PDB entry 5LAJ | X-ray diffraction, 2.90 A resolution | chains C and D of the 28 polymer chains in the assembly

== Chain C ==
Name: Proteasome subunit alpha type-4
Organism: Saccharomyces cerevisiae (strain ATCC 204508 / S288c)
Notes: EC 3.4.25.1
UniProtKB: P40303 (PSA4_YEAST); residues -1 to 252 here correspond to UniProt positions 1-254 (UniProt number = residue number + 2)
Sequence (254 residues; numbered -1 to 252; the number before each row is that of its first residue; numbers below 1 keep their minus sign (Met-1 is residue -1)):
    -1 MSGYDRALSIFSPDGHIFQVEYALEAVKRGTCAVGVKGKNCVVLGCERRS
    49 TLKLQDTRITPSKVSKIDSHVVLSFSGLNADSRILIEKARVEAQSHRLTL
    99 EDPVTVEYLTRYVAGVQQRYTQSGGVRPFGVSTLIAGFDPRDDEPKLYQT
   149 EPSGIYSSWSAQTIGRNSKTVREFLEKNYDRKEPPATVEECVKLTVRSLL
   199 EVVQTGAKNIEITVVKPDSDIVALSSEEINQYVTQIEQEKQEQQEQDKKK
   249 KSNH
Unresolved in the structure: -1 to 0, 241-252
UniProt features mapped onto this chain:
  - modified residue: Thr58 (Phosphothreonine)

== Chain D ==
Name: Proteasome subunit alpha type-5
Organism: Saccharomyces cerevisiae (strain ATCC 204508 / S288c)
Notes: EC 3.4.25.1
UniProtKB: P32379 (PSA5_YEAST); residues -7 to 252 here correspond to UniProt positions 1-260 (UniProt number = residue number + 8)
Sequence (260 residues; numbered -7 to 252; the number before each row is that of its first residue; numbers below 1 keep their minus sign (Met-7 is residue -7)):
    -7 MFLTRSEYDRGVSTFSPEGRLFQVEYSLEAIKLGSTAIGIATKEGVVLGV
    43 EKRATSPLLESDSIEKIVEIDRHIGCAMSGLTADARSMIEHARTAAVTHN
    93 LYYDEDINVESLTQSVCDLALRFGEGASGEERLMSRPFGVALLIAGHDAD
   143 DGYQLFHAEPSGTFYRYNAKAIGSGSEGAQAELLNEWHSSLTLKEAELLV
   193 LKILKQVMEEKLDENNAQLSCITKQDGFKIYDNEKTAELIKELKEKEAAE
   243 SPEEADVEMS
Unresolved in the structure: -7 to 0, 118-124, 243-252

== How chain C and chain D interact ==
Pairs across the interface (63; chain C residue first):
  Asp3(C) with Glu117(D)
  Arg4(C) with Glu117(D)
  Ala5(C) with Val4(D), hydrophobic; Glu117(D); Ser127(D)
  Ser7(C) with Ser127(D); Arg128(D)
  Ile8(C) with Gln15(D)
  Phe9(C) with Gln15(D); Tyr18(D); Ser19(D); Ala22(D), hydrophobic; Leu73(D), hydrophobic; Arg128(D); Pro129(D); Gly131(D)
  Ser10(C) with Tyr18(D)
  Pro11(C) with Tyr18(D), hydrophobic; Glu21(D)
  Asp12(C) with Glu21(D)
  Gly13(C) with Tyr18(D); Glu21(D); Ala22(D)
  His14(C) with Leu25(D)
  Ile15(C) with Leu73(D), hydrophobic; Arg128(D)
  Lys35(C) with Glu52(D), salt bridge
  Gln116(C) with Ala75(D); Asp76(D); Arg128(D)
  Thr119(C) with Arg128(D), hydrogen bond (backbone-side chain)
  Gln120(C) with Met126(D); Ser127(D), hydrogen bond (backbone-backbone); Arg128(D); Phe130(D)
  Ser121(C) with Ser127(D)
  Gly122(C) with Ser127(D)
  Ser151(C) with Ala75(D)
  Gly152(C) with Ala75(D)
  Ile153(C) with Thr74(D); Ala75(D)
  Ser155(C) with Leu51(D); Ser55(D)
  Ser156(C) with Leu51(D); Glu52(D), hydrogen bond (backbone-backbone); Ser55(D), hydrogen bond (backbone-side chain)
  Trp157(C) with Thr47(D); Ser48(D); Leu50(D); Leu51(D); Glu52(D)
  Ser158(C) with Leu50(D), hydrogen bond (backbone-backbone); Glu52(D), hydrogen bond
  Ala159(C) with Leu50(D)
  Leu173(C) with Leu50(D), hydrophobic
  Glu174(C) with Ser48(D), hydrogen bond; Pro49(D); Leu50(D)
  Tyr177(C) with Leu50(D), hydrophobic
  Arg179(C) with Pro49(D), hydrogen bond (side chain-backbone); Leu50(D); Leu51(D), hydrogen bond (side chain-backbone); Glu52(D)
Other interface residues (no listed pair), chain C (31 interface residues in all): Arg170
Other interface residues (no listed pair), chain D (27 interface residues in all): Asp1, Ser79

== Overview ==
31 residues of chain C face 27 of chain D across their interface; the contacts include 9 hydrogen bonds and 1
salt bridge. Polar pairs include Lys35(C)-Glu52(D), Thr119(C)-Arg128(D) and Ser156(C)-Ser55(D).
Here chain C is Proteasome subunit alpha type-4 and chain D is Proteasome subunit alpha type-5, both from
Saccharomyces cerevisiae (strain ATCC 204508 / S288c). Entry 5LAJ (Ligand-induced Lys33-Thr1 crosslinking at
the yeast proteasomal subunit beta5 by sulfonate esters) was determined by X-ray diffraction, deposited
together with 5LAI.
